PDB entry 6UWG | X-ray diffraction, 2.22 A resolution | chains A and B of the 3 polymer chains in the assembly

[Chain A]
Protein: I-OnuI-e-Therm-E178D
Organism: synthetic construct
Sequence (302 residues; each row starts with the number of its first residue):
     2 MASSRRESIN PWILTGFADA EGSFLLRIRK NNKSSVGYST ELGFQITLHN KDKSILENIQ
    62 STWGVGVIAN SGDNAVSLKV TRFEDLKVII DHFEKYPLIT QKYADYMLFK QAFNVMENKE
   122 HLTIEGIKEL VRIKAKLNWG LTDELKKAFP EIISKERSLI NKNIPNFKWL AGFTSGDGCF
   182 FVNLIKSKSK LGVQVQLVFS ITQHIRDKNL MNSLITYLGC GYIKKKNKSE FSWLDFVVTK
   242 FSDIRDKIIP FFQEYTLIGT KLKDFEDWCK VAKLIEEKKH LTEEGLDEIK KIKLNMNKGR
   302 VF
Disordered / not traced: 2-5
Bound ions: Ca2+ site 1: Ala21, Asp178 (shared with DC14(B) of chain B; 1 residue of chain C); Ca2+ site 2: Ala21, Glu22, Asp178 (shared with DA15(B) of chain B; 1 residue of chain C); Ca2+ site 3: Glu22, Gly177 (shared with DA15(B) of chain B); Ca2+ site 4: Glu22, Thr48 (shared with 2 residues of chain C)

[Chain B]
Molecule: 26-nt DNA strand
Sequence (26 nucleotides; numbered -1 to 24; the number before each row is that of its first residue; numbers below 1 keep their minus sign (DG-1 is residue -1)):
    -1 GGGTTTCCAC TTATTCAACC TTTTAG
Bound ions: Ca2+ site 1: DC14 (shared with Ala21(A), Asp178(A) of chain A; 1 residue of chain C); Ca2+ site 2: DA15 (shared with Ala21(A), Glu22(A), Asp178(A) of chain A; 1 residue of chain C)

[Chain A / chain B interface]
Contacting residue pairs - 54 pairs, chain A then chain B:
  Glu22(A) - DA15(B)  phosphate contact
  Arg28(A) - DC5(B)  base contact
  Lys34(A) - DG1(B)  sugar contact
  Lys34(A) - DT2(B)  base contact
  Ser35(A) - DT2(B)  phosphate contact
  Ser36(A) - DG1(B)  hydrogen bond to the phosphate
  Ser36(A) - DT2(B)  hydrogen bond to the phosphate
  Ser40(A) - DT3(B)  base contact
  Thr41(A) - DT4(B)  base contact
  Glu42(A) - DT4(B)  base contact
  Glu42(A) - DC5(B)  hydrogen bond to the base
  Val68(A) - DC5(B)  phosphate contact
  Val68(A) - DC6(B)  phosphate contact
  Ala70(A) - DA7(B)  phosphate contact
  Asn71(A) - DC8(B)  base contact
  Ser72(A) - DC8(B)  base contact
  Ser72(A) - DT9(B)  hydrogen bond to the base
  Gly73(A) - DT9(B)  base contact
  Thr82(A) - DT4(B)  phosphate contact
  Arg83(A) - DT4(B)  hydrogen bond to the phosphate
  Arg83(A) - DC5(B)  salt bridge to the phosphate
  Phe84(A) - DT4(B)  hydrogen bond to the phosphate
  His122(A) - DT3(B)  salt bridge to the phosphate
  Leu123(A) - DT2(B)  phosphate contact
  Trp140(A) - DA11(B)  sugar contact
  Trp140(A) - DT12(B)  sugar contact
  Gly177(A) - DA15(B)  phosphate contact
  Asp178(A) - DC14(B)  phosphate contact
  Asp178(A) - DA15(B)  phosphate contact
  Gly179(A) - DA15(B)  sugar contact
  Gly179(A) - DA16(B)  phosphate contact
  Cys180(A) - DA15(B)  sugar contact
  Cys180(A) - DA16(B)  hydrogen bond to the phosphate
  Phe182(A) - DC17(B)  phosphate contact
  Asn184(A) - DC18(B)  base contact
  Asn184(A) - DT19(B)  hydrogen bond to the base
  Leu185(A) - DT19(B)  base contact
  Ile186(A) - DT20(B)  base contact
  Lys187(A) - DT20(B)  base contact
  Thr203(A) - DC14(B)  sugar contact
  Thr203(A) - DA15(B)  hydrogen bond to the base
  Gln204(A) - DC14(B)  hydrogen bond to the phosphate
  His205(A) - DT13(B)  salt bridge to the phosphate
  His205(A) - DC14(B)  hydrogen bond to the phosphate
  Lys229(A) - DT13(B)  hydrogen bond to the base
  Phe232(A) - DT12(B)  phosphate contact
  Phe232(A) - DT13(B)  phosphate contact
  Trp234(A) - DT13(B)  base contact
  Trp234(A) - DC14(B)  base contact
  Lys262(A) - DA16(B)  salt bridge to the phosphate
  Asn298(A) - DA16(B)  phosphate contact
  Asn298(A) - DC17(B)  hydrogen bond to the phosphate
  Lys299(A) - DA16(B)  sugar contact
  Lys299(A) - DC17(B)  phosphate contact
Other interface residues (no listed pair), chain A (45 interface residues in all): Arg30, Asn32, Lys80, Phe181, Lys227, Asp236, Met297, Gly300
Other interface residues (no listed pair), chain B (20 interface residues in all): DT10

[Summary]
The interface between chain A and chain B involves 45 residues on one side and 20 on the other, with 13
hydrogen bonds and 4 salt bridges. Among the polar pairs are Glu42(A)-DC5(B), Ser72(A)-DT9(B) and
Asn184(A)-DT19(B). Ala21(A), Asp178(A) and DC14(B) form the Ca2+ site 1.
Chain A is I-OnuI-e-Therm-E178D (synthetic construct) and chain B is a 26-nt DNA strand; the structure,
Engineered variant of I-OnuI meganuclease with improved thermostability and E178D mutation at catalytic site,
was determined by X-ray diffraction, deposited together with 6UVW, 6UW0, 6UWH, 6UWJ and 6UWK.
